Entry 8W5T (electron microscopy, 3.60 A resolution); this record covers chains A and B of the 4 polymer chains in the assembly.

Chain A (and B):
Molecule: Minor capsid protein A1
From: Escherichia phage Qbeta
Notes: chain B of this document is another copy of the same molecule, construct and numbering; everything in this record applies to it too
UniProt: Q8LTE1 (A1_BPQBE); residues 0-132 here correspond to UniProt positions 1-133 (UniProt number = residue number + 1)
Amino-acid sequence (133 residues; row label = number of the first residue in the row; numbering starts at 0):
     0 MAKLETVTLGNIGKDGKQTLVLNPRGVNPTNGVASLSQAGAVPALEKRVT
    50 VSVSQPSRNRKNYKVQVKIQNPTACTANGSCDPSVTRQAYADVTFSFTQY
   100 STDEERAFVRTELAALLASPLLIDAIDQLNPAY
Disordered / not traced: 0, 76-79 (chain B: 0, 76-79, 132)

How chain A and chain B interact:
Residue-residue contacts (99):
  Ala-1(A) with Asp-123(B), hydrogen bond (backbone-side chain)
  Lys-2(A) with Ala-131(B), hydrogen bond (side chain-backbone)
  Leu-3(A) with Ala-131(B), hydrophobic
  Val-6(A) with Ser-118(B)
  Leu-8(A) with Ala-114(B), hydrophobic; Leu-115(B)
  Ile-11(A) with Phe-107(B), hydrophobic; Thr-110(B); Ala-114(B), hydrophobic
  Gly-12(A) with Thr-110(B)
  Gln-17(A) with Phe-107(B)
  Leu-19(A) with Glu-111(B)
  Val-48(A) with Leu-115(B), hydrophobic
  Val-52(A) with Leu-128(B)
  Tyr-62(A) with Leu-128(B), hydrophobic
  Val-64(A) with Ile-125(B), hydrophobic
  Val-66(A) with Leu-121(B), hydrophobic
  Ile-68(A) with Glu-111(B)
  Asn-70(A) with Phe-107(B); Val-108(B); Glu-111(B)
  Thr-72(A) with Glu-104(B), hydrogen bond
  Arg-86(A) with Thr-97(B); Tyr-99(B); Ser-100(B); Glu-104(B), salt bridge
  Gln-87(A) with Thr-97(B)
  Ala-88(A) with Ser-95(B)
  Tyr-89(A) with Phe-94(B); Ser-95(B), hydrogen bond (backbone-backbone)
  Ala-90(A) with Thr-93(B); Val-108(B), hydrophobic
  Asp-91(A) with Val-92(B); Thr-93(B), hydrogen bond
  Val-92(A) with Asp-91(B); Val-92(B), hydrophobic; Leu-112(B), hydrophobic
  Thr-93(A) with Ala-90(B); Asp-91(B), hydrogen bond
  Phe-94(A) with Tyr-89(B); Ala-90(B), hydrophobic
  Ser-95(A) with Ala-88(B); Tyr-89(B), hydrogen bond (backbone-backbone)
  Thr-97(A) with Arg-86(B)
  Tyr-99(A) with Arg-86(B)
  Ser-100(A) with Arg-86(B)
  Asp-102(A) with Lys-13(B); Asp-126(B)
  Glu-103(A) with Lys-13(B); Gln-17(B), hydrogen bond
  Glu-104(A) with Thr-72(B), hydrogen bond; Arg-86(B), salt bridge
  Arg-105(A) with Ile-125(B), hydrogen bond (side chain-backbone); Asp-126(B), hydrogen bond (side chain-backbone); Leu-128(B)
  Ala-106(A) with Lys-13(B)
  Phe-107(A) with Ile-11(B), hydrophobic; Leu-19(B), hydrophobic; Lys-46(B); Asn-70(B)
  Val-108(A) with Asn-70(B); Ala-90(B), hydrophobic
  Arg-109(A) with Leu-116(B); Ile-122(B); Ile-125(B); Asp-126(B), salt bridge
  Thr-110(A) with Ile-11(B); Gly-12(B)
  Glu-111(A) with Ile-11(B); Leu-19(B); Ile-68(B)
  Leu-112(A) with Ile-68(B), hydrophobic; Val-92(B), hydrophobic; Leu-116(B), hydrophobic
  Ala-113(A) with Leu-116(B), hydrophobic
  Ala-114(A) with Leu-8(B), hydrophobic; Ile-11(B), hydrophobic
  Leu-115(A) with Val-48(B), hydrophobic
  Leu-116(A) with Arg-109(B), hydrogen bond (backbone-side chain); Ala-113(B), hydrophobic
  Leu-121(A) with Val-66(B), hydrophobic
  Ile-122(A) with Arg-109(B)
  Asp-123(A) with Ala-1(B), hydrogen bond (side chain-backbone)
  Ile-125(A) with Val-64(B), hydrophobic; Arg-105(B), hydrogen bond (backbone-side chain); Arg-109(B)
  Asp-126(A) with Asp-102(B); Arg-105(B), hydrogen bond (backbone-side chain); Ala-106(B), hydrogen bond (side chain-backbone); Arg-109(B), salt bridge
  Leu-128(A) with Val-52(B), hydrophobic; Tyr-62(B), hydrophobic; Arg-105(B)
  Pro-130(A) with Val-52(B), hydrophobic
  Ala-131(A) with Val-26(B); Ala-33(B), hydrophobic
  Tyr-132(A) with Ala-1(B); Lys-2(B); Leu-3(B), hydrogen bond (backbone-backbone)
Also at the interface, not in a pair above, chain A (64 interface residues in all): Asn-10, Lys-13, Ala-33, Lys-46, Val-50, Gln-54, Thr-101, Pro-119, Leu-120, Ala-124
Also at the interface, not in a pair above, chain B (65 interface residues in all): Glu-4, Leu-35, Val-50, Gln-87, Phe-96, Thr-101, Leu-120, Ala-124, Gln-127, Asn-129, Pro-130

Summary:
The interface between chain A and chain B involves 64 residues on one side and 65 on the other, with 17
hydrogen bonds and 4 salt bridges. Polar pairs include Arg-86(A)/Glu-104(B), Arg-109(A)/Asp-126(B) and
Ala-1(A)/Asp-123(B).
Chain A and chain B are both Minor capsid protein A1 (Escherichia phage Qbeta); the structure, Cryo-EM
structure of Qb-Ab57, was determined by electron microscopy (same publication as 8W5D, 8W5E, 8W5F, 8W5G, 8W5L,
8W5M and 8 further entries).
